Entry 6D8B (X-ray diffraction, 2.95 A resolution); this record covers chains C and F of the 6 polymer chains in the assembly.

[Chain C]
Protein: Hemagglutinin HA1 chain
Organism: Influenza A virus
UniProtKB: A0A2I7YV81 (A0A2I7YV81_9INFA); residues 1-321 here correspond to UniProt positions 19-339 (UniProt number = residue number + 18)
Sequence (321 residues; row label = number of the first residue in the row):
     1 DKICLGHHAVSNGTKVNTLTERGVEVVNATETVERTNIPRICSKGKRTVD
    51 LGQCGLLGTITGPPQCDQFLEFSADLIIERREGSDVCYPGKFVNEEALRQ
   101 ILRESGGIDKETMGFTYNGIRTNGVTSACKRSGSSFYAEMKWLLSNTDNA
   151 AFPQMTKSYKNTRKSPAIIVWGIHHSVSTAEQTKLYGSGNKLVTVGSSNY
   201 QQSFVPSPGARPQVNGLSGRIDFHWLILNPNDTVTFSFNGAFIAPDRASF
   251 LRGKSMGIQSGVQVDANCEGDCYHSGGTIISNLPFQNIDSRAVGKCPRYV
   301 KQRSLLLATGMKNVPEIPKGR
Not modelled in the structure: 317-321
Disulfides: Cys-42/Cys-268, Cys-54/Cys-66, Cys-87/Cys-129, Cys-272/Cys-296
Glycans and other covalent adducts: N-acetylglucosamine (NAG) linked to Asn-231
What the authors report for this chain:
  - post-translational modification sites: Asn-231
  - specificity-determining residues: Leu-217
  - mutagenesis - V177K/K184T/G219S: increased binding to human-type receptor

[Chain F]
Protein: Hemagglutinin HA2 chain
Organism: Influenza A virus
UniProtKB: A0A218MY65 (A0A218MY65_9INFA); residues 1-221 here correspond to UniProt positions 340-560 (UniProt number = residue number + 339)
Sequence (221 residues; row label = number of the first residue in the row):
     1 GLFGAIAGFIENGWEGLIDGWYGFRHQNAQGEGTAADYKSTQSAIDQITG
    51 KLNRLIAKTNQQFELIDNEFNEVEKQIGNVINWTRDSITEVWSYNAELLI
   101 AMENQHTIDLADSEMDKLYERVKRQLRENAEEDGTGCFEIFHKCDDDCMA
   151 SIRNNTYDHRKYREEAMQNRIQIDPVKLSSGYKDVILWFSFGASCFILLA
   201 IVMGLVFICVKNGNMRCTICI
Not modelled in the structure: 172-221
Disulfides: Cys-144/Cys-148
Glycans and other covalent adducts: N-acetylglucosamine (NAG) linked to Asn-82
What the authors report for this chain:
  - post-translational modification sites: Asn-82

[Chain C / chain F interface]
Contacting residue pairs (4; chain C residue first):
  Asn-94(C) with Glu-74(F), hydrogen bond
  Glu-96(C) with Gln-76(F)
  Gln-100(C) with Asn-79(F), hydrogen bond
  Arg-298(C) with Glu-90(F), salt bridge
Also at the interface, not in a pair above, chain C (8 interface residues in all): Ala-97, Ile-101, Asn-199, Ile-227
Also at the interface, not in a pair above, chain F (6 interface residues in all): Asn-71, Lys-75

[Summary]
8 residues of chain C face 6 of chain F across their interface, with 2 hydrogen bonds and 1 salt bridge. Among
the polar pairs are Arg-298(C)/Glu-90(F), Asn-94(C)/Glu-74(F) and Gln-100(C)/Asn-79(F). N-acetylglucosamine is
covalently linked to Asn-231(C). The paper reports that V177K/K184T/G219S of chain C increase binding to
human-type receptor; the specificity determinant Leu-217(C).
Chain C is Hemagglutinin HA1 chain and chain F is Hemagglutinin HA2 chain, both from Influenza A virus; the
structure, The crystal structure of hemagglutinin from A/Hong Kong/125/2017 H7N9 influenza virus, was
determined by X-ray diffraction together with 6D7C, 6D7U and 6D8D from the same study.
